8XAA - chains A and I of the 6 polymer chains in the assembly; structure by X-ray diffraction, 3.35 A resolution.

# Chain A
Name: Nucleosome Assembly Protein
Organism: Caenorhabditis elegans
UniProtKB: Q19007 (Q19007_CAEEL); residues 10-296 here = UniProt positions 10-296
Sequence (308 residues; each row starts with the number of its first residue; numbers below 1 keep their minus sign (Met-11 is residue -11)):
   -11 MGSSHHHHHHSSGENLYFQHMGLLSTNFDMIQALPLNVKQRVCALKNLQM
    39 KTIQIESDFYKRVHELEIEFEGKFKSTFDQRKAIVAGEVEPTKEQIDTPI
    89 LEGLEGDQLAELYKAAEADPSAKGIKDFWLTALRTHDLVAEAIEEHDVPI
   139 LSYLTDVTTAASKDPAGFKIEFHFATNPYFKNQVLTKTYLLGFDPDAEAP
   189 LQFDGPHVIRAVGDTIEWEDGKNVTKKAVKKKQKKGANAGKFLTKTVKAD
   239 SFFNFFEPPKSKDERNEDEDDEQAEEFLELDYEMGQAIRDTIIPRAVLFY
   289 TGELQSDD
Not modelled in the structure: -11 to 11, 255-259
Construct notes: initiating methionine (-11); expression tag (-10 to 9)

# Chain I
Name: Histone H2A
Organism: Xenopus laevis
UniProtKB: Q6AZJ8 (Q6AZJ8_XENLA); residues 15-106 here = UniProt positions 15-106
Sequence (92 residues; each row starts with the number of its first residue):
    15 AKTRSSRAGLQFPVGRVHRLLRKGNYAERVGAGAPVYLAAVLEYLTAEIL
    65 ELAGNAARDNKKTRIIPRHLQLAVRNDEELNKLLGRVTIAQG
Not modelled in the structure: 100-106

# Chain A / chain I interface
Pairs across the interface (7):
  Ala128(A) with Lys16(I)
  Glu129(A) with Thr17(I)
  Ile131(A) with Ala15(I); Lys16(I)
  Glu132(A) with Ala15(I), hydrogen bond (side chain-backbone)
  Glu260(A) with Arg78(I), salt bridge
  Asp295(A) with Arg33(I), salt bridge
Also at the interface, not in a pair above, chain A (8 interface residues in all): Asp125, Asp296
Also at the interface, not in a pair above, chain I (8 interface residues in all): Arg18, Gly29, Arg30

# In short
The chain A/chain I interface involves 8 residues from each chain; the contacts include 1 hydrogen bond and 2
salt bridges. Among the polar pairs are Glu260(A)-Arg78(I), Asp295(A)-Arg33(I) and Glu132(A)-Ala15(I).
Chain A is Nucleosome Assembly Protein (Caenorhabditis elegans) and chain I is Histone H2A (Xenopus laevis);
the structure, Structure of NAP1 in complex with H2A-H2B, was determined by X-ray diffraction.
